Entry 4U1S (X-ray diffraction, 1.76 A resolution); this record covers chains A and C of the 3 polymer chains in the assembly.

[Chain A]
Molecule: HLA class I histocompatibility antigen, B-81 alpha chain
From: Homo sapiens
UniProtKB: Q31610 (1B81_HUMAN); residues 1-277 here correspond to UniProt positions 25-301 (UniProt number = residue number + 24)
Sequence (278 residues; each row starts with the number of its first residue; numbering starts at 0):
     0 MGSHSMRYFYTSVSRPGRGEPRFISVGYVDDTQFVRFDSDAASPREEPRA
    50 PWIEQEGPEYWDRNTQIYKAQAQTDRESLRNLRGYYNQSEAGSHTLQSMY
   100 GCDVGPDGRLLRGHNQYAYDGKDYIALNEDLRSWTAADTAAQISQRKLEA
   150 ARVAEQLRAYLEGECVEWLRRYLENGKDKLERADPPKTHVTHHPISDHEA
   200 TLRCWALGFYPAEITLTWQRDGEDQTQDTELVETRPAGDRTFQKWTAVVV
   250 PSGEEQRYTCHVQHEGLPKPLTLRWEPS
Construct notes: initiating methionine (0)
Cystine bridges: Cys101-Cys164, Cys203-Cys259

[Chain C]
Molecule: Vpr protein
UniProtKB: T2D0U8 (T2D0U8_9HIV1); residues 1-9 here correspond to UniProt positions 34-42 (UniProt number = residue number + 33)
Sequence (9 residues; numbered 1 to 9; the number before each row is that of its first residue):
     1 FPRPWLHGL

[How chain A and chain C interact]
Contacting residue pairs (40; chain A residue first):
  Met5(A) - Phe1(C)
  Tyr7(A) - Phe1(C)  hydrogen bond (side chain-backbone)
  Tyr7(A) - Pro2(C)
  Tyr9(A) - Pro2(C)
  Tyr59(A) - Phe1(C)  hydrophobic
  Arg62(A) - Phe1(C)
  Arg62(A) - Pro2(C)  hydrogen bond (side chain-backbone)
  Asn63(A) - Pro2(C)
  Ile66(A) - Arg3(C)
  Tyr67(A) - Pro2(C)
  Ala69(A) - Trp5(C)  hydrophobic
  Gln70(A) - Arg3(C)  hydrogen bond
  Gln70(A) - Trp5(C)  hydrogen bond (side chain-backbone)
  Thr73(A) - Trp5(C)
  Thr73(A) - His7(C)
  Thr73(A) - Gly8(C)
  Glu76(A) - Gly8(C)
  Ser77(A) - Gly8(C)
  Ser77(A) - Leu9(C)  hydrogen bond (side chain-backbone)
  Asn80(A) - Leu9(C)  hydrogen bond (side chain-backbone)
  Leu81(A) - Leu9(C)  hydrophobic
  Tyr84(A) - Leu9(C)  hydrogen bond (side chain-backbone)
  Leu95(A) - Leu9(C)  hydrophobic
  Tyr99(A) - Pro2(C)
  Tyr99(A) - Arg3(C)  hydrogen bond (side chain-backbone)
  Asn114(A) - Arg3(C)  hydrogen bond
  Tyr116(A) - Arg3(C)  hydrogen bond
  Tyr116(A) - Leu6(C)
  Ser143(A) - Leu9(C)  hydrogen bond (side chain-backbone)
  Ala150(A) - His7(C)
  Val152(A) - Leu6(C)  hydrophobic
  Val152(A) - His7(C)
  Leu156(A) - Arg3(C)
  Leu156(A) - Leu6(C)  hydrophobic
  Tyr159(A) - Phe1(C)  hydrogen bond (side chain-backbone)
  Tyr159(A) - Pro2(C)
  Tyr159(A) - Arg3(C)
  Glu163(A) - Phe1(C)
  Trp167(A) - Phe1(C)  hydrophobic
  Tyr171(A) - Phe1(C)  hydrogen bond (side chain-backbone)
Interface residues without a listed pair, chain A (34 interface residues in all): Phe33, Glu45, Tyr123, Ile124, Lys146, Leu147
Interface residues without a listed pair, chain C (9 interface residues in all): Pro4

[Summary]
The interface between chain A and chain C involves 34 residues on one side and 9 on the other; the contacts
include 13 hydrogen bonds. Polar contacts include Tyr7(A)-Phe1(C), Arg62(A)-Pro2(C) and Gln70(A)-Arg3(C).
Here chain A is HLA class I histocompatibility antigen, B-81 alpha chain (Homo sapiens) and chain C is Vpr
protein. Entry 4U1S (HLA class I micropolymorphisms determine peptide-HLA landscape and dictate differential
HIV-1 escape through identical epitopes) was determined by X-ray diffraction (same publication as 4U1H, 4U1I,
4U1J, 4U1K, 4U1L, 4U1M and 4U1N).
